Entry 6BGO (electron microscopy, 4.20 A resolution (low resolution: residue-level contacts below are approximate; hydrogen-bond / salt-bridge calls are withheld)); this record covers chains M and a of the 35 polymer chains in the assembly.

Chain M:
Protein: Proteasome subunit alpha
Organism: Mycobacterium tuberculosis
Notes: EC 3.4.25.1
UniProtKB: A5U4D5 (PSA_MYCTA); residue numbers follow UniProt; this construct covers 1-248
Sequence (248 residues; numbered 1 to 248; the number before each row is that of its first residue):
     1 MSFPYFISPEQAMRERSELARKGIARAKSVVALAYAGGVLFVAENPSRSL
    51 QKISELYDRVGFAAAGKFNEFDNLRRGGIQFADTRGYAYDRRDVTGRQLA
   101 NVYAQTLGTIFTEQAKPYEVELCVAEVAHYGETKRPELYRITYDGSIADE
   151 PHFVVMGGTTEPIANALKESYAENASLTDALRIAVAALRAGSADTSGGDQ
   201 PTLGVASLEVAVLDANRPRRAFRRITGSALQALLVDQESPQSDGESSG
Unresolved in the structure: 1-3, 191-202, 235-248
Reported in the primary citation:
  - mutagenesis - K52A: abolished catalytic activity on HspR

Chain a:
Protein: Proteasome subunit beta
Organism: Mycobacterium tuberculosis
Notes: EC 3.4.25.1
UniProtKB: A5U4D6 (PSB_MYCTA); residues 301-534 here correspond to UniProt positions 58-291 (UniProt number = residue number - 243)
Sequence (240 residues; numbered 301 to 540; the number before each row is that of its first residue):
   301 TTIVALKYPGGVVMAGDRRSTQGNMISGRDVRKVYITDDYTATGIAGTAA
   351 VAVEFARLYAVELEHYEKLEGVPLTFAGKINRLAIMVRGNLAAAMQGLLA
   401 LPLLAGYDIHASDPQSAGRIVSFDAAGGWNIEEEGYQAVGSGSLFAKSSM
   451 KKLYSQVTDGDSGLRVAVEALYDAADDDSATGGPDLVRGIFPTAVIIDAD
   501 GAVDVPESRIAELARAIIESRSGADTFGSDGGEKHHHHHH
Unresolved in the structure: 523-540
Sequence notes: expression tag (535-540)
UniProt features mapped onto this chain:
  - active site: T301 (Nucleophile)

Interface between chain M and chain a:
Residue-residue contacts - 11 pairs, chain M then chain a:
  Y57(M) - K368(a)
  I79(M) - L369(a)
  D83(M) - H365(a)
  D83(M) - K368(a)
  Y87(M) - R357(a)
  Y87(M) - L358(a)
  R91(M) - E364(a)
  R91(M) - K368(a)
  R219(M) - E364(a)
  R220(M) - E367(a)
  R220(M) - K368(a)
Interface residues without a listed pair, chain M (10 interface residues in all): E55, R76, Q80
Interface residues without a listed pair, chain a (8 interface residues in all): V361

Summary:
The interface between chain M and chain a involves 10 residues on one side and 8 on the other. Curated
annotation (UniProt) lists active-site residue T301(a) on chain a. The paper reports that K52A of chain M
abolishes catalytic activity on HspR.
Here chain M is Proteasome subunit alpha and chain a is Proteasome subunit beta, both from Mycobacterium
tuberculosis. Entry 6BGO (Singly PafE-capped 20S CP in Mycobacterium tuberculosis) was determined by electron
microscopy, deposited together with 6BGL.
